Entry 8VBV (X-ray diffraction, 2.40 A resolution); this record covers chains A and B.

== Chain A (and B) ==
Name: Penicillin-binding protein 1
From: Staphylococcaceae bacterium
Notes: chain B of this document is another copy of the same molecule, construct and numbering; everything in this record applies to it too
Reference sequence: Q2FZ94 (Q2FZ94_STAA8); residue numbers follow UniProt; this construct covers 39-608
Sequence (595 residues; numbered 14 to 608; the number before each row is that of its first residue):
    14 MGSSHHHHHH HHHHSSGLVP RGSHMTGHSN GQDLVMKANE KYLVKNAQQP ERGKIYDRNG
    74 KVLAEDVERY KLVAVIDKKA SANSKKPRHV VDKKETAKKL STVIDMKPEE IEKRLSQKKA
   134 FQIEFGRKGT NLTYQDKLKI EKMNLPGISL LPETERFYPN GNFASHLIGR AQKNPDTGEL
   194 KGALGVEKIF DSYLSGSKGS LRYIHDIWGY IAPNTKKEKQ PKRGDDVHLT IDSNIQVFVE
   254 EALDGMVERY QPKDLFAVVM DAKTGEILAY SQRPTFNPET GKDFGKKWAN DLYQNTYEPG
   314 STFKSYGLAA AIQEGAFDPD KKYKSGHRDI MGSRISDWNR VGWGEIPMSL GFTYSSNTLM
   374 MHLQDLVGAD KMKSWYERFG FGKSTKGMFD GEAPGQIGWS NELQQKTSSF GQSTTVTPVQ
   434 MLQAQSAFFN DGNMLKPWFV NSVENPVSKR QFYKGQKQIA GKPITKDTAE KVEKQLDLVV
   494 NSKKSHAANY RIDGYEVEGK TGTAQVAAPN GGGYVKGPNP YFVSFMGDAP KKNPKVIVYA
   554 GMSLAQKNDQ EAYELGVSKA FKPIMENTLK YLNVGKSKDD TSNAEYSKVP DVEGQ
Disordered / not traced: 14-60, 210-234, 590-608
Sequence notes: initiating methionine (14); expression tag (15-38); conflict D118 (Asn in Q2FZ94)
Covalently attached groups: compound 63U linked to S314
Ligand contacts: 63U ((2S)-2-[(1R)-1-{[(2R)-2-amino-2-phenylacetyl]amino}-2-oxoethyl]-5-methyl-3,6-dihydro-2H-1,3-thiazine-4-carboxylic acid): G313, K317, W351, S368, N370, K513, T514, G515, T516, A517, Q518, Y534, Y566

== How chain A and chain B interact ==
Residue-residue contacts (58):
  Q61(A) - P522(B)
  K84(A) - K266(B)
  K132(A) - K560(B)
  K132(A) - N561(B)  hydrogen bond (backbone-backbone)
  A133(A) - Q559(B)
  F134(A) - P531(B)  hydrophobic
  E137(A) - K266(B)  salt bridge
  R140(A) - K299(B)
  P165(A) - N523(B)
  E166(A) - N523(B)
  T167(A) - N523(B)  hydrogen bond
  Q185(A) - G298(B)
  Q185(A) - W301(B)  hydrogen bond (backbone-side chain)
  K186(A) - K299(B)
  K186(A) - W301(B)
  N187(A) - K300(B)
  N187(A) - W301(B)
  N187(A) - A302(B)
  N187(A) - N308(B)  hydrogen bond
  P188(A) - K299(B)
  D189(A) - K266(B)
  D189(A) - D267(B)
  D189(A) - K300(B)  salt bridge
  D189(A) - N308(B)  hydrogen bond
  D189(A) - P522(B)
  T190(A) - N308(B)
  E192(A) - W301(B)  hydrogen bond (backbone-side chain)
  K194(A) - W301(B)
  K194(A) - Q307(B)
  K194(A) - D403(B)  salt bridge
  Q264(A) - Q130(B)  hydrogen bond
  K266(A) - E137(B)  salt bridge
  K266(A) - D189(B)
  D267(A) - D189(B)
  G298(A) - Q185(B)
  K299(A) - K186(B)
  K300(A) - N187(B)
  K300(A) - D189(B)  salt bridge
  W301(A) - Q185(B)  hydrogen bond (side chain-backbone)
  W301(A) - K186(B)
  W301(A) - N187(B)
  W301(A) - E192(B)  hydrogen bond (side chain-backbone)
  W301(A) - K194(B)
  A302(A) - N187(B)
  N308(A) - N187(B)  hydrogen bond
  N308(A) - D189(B)  hydrogen bond
  N308(A) - T190(B)
  P522(A) - Q61(B)
  P522(A) - P188(B)
  P522(A) - D189(B)
  N523(A) - E81(B)
  N523(A) - P165(B)
  N523(A) - E166(B)
  N523(A) - T167(B)
  P531(A) - F134(B)  hydrophobic
  Q559(A) - A133(B)
  K560(A) - K132(B)
  N561(A) - K132(B)  hydrogen bond (backbone-backbone)
Also at the interface, not in a pair above, chain A (40 interface residues in all): K131, L164, D304, Q307, T309, G524, D562
Also at the interface, not in a pair above, chain B (39 interface residues in all): K131, G191, D304, G404, D562

== Summary ==
40 residues of chain A and 39 residues of chain B are in contact, with 12 hydrogen bonds and 5 salt bridges.
Polar contacts include E137(A)-K266(B), D189(A)-K300(B) and K194(A)-D403(B). Compound 63U is covalently linked
to S314(A).
Chain A and chain B are both Penicillin-binding protein 1 (Staphylococcaceae bacterium); the structure,
Structure of the monofunctional Staphylococcus aureus PBP1 in its beta-lactam (Cephalexin) inhibited form, was
determined by X-ray diffraction, deposited together with 8VBT, 8VBU and 8VBW.
